PDB entry 6Z7Z | X-ray diffraction, 2.40 A resolution | chains G and H of the 4 polymer chains in the assembly

[Chain G]
Name: Insulin
Source organism: Sus scrofa
Reference sequence: P01315 (INS_PIG); residues 1-21 here correspond to UniProt positions 88-108 (UniProt number = residue number + 87)
Chain sequence (21 residues; numbered 1 to 21; the number before each row is that of its first residue):
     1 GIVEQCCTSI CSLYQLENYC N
Disulfides: Cys-6/Cys-11

[Chain H]
Name: Insulin
Source organism: Sus scrofa
Reference sequence: P01315 (INS_PIG); residues 1-30 here correspond to UniProt positions 25-54 (UniProt number = residue number + 24)
Chain sequence (30 residues; each row starts with the number of its first residue):
     1 FVNQHLCGSH LVEALYLVCG ERGFFYTPKA
Disordered / not traced: 1-2

[How chain G and chain H interact]
Inter-chain disulfides: Cys-7(G)/Cys-7(H), Cys-20(G)/Cys-19(H)
Residue-residue contacts (33):
  Gly-1(G) / Tyr-26(H)
  Ile-2(G) / Leu-11(H)  hydrophobic
  Ile-2(G) / Leu-15(H)  hydrophobic
  Ile-2(G) / Tyr-26(H)  hydrogen bond (backbone-backbone)
  Cys-6(G) / Ser-9(H)  hydrogen bond (backbone-side chain)
  Cys-6(G) / Leu-11(H)
  Cys-7(G) / Cys-7(H)  disulfide
  Cys-7(G) / Gly-8(H)
  Cys-7(G) / Ser-9(H)
  Ser-9(G) / Ser-9(H)
  Leu-13(G) / Val-18(H)  hydrophobic
  Leu-16(G) / Leu-11(H)  hydrophobic
  Leu-16(G) / Ala-14(H)  hydrophobic
  Glu-17(G) / Val-18(H)
  Glu-17(G) / Arg-22(H)  salt bridge
  Asn-18(G) / Pro-28(H)
  Asn-18(G) / Lys-29(H)  hydrogen bond (backbone-backbone)
  Asn-18(G) / Ala-30(H)
  Tyr-19(G) / Phe-24(H)
  Tyr-19(G) / Phe-25(H)  hydrogen bond (backbone-backbone)
  Tyr-19(G) / Tyr-26(H)
  Tyr-19(G) / Thr-27(H)
  Tyr-19(G) / Pro-28(H)
  Cys-20(G) / Val-18(H)
  Cys-20(G) / Cys-19(H)  disulfide
  Cys-20(G) / Arg-22(H)
  Cys-20(G) / Gly-23(H)
  Cys-20(G) / Lys-29(H)  hydrogen bond (backbone-side chain)
  Asn-21(G) / Arg-22(H)  hydrogen bond (side chain-backbone)
  Asn-21(G) / Gly-23(H)  hydrogen bond (backbone-backbone)
  Asn-21(G) / Phe-24(H)  hydrogen bond (side chain-backbone)
  Asn-21(G) / Phe-25(H)
  Asn-21(G) / Lys-29(H)  hydrogen bond (backbone-side chain)
Also at the interface, not in a pair above, chain G (13 interface residues in all): Ile-10

[In short]
13 residues of chain G and 17 residues of chain H are in contact; the contacts include 2 disulfide bonds, 9
hydrogen bonds and 1 salt bridge. Among the polar pairs are Glu-17(G)/Arg-22(H), Cys-6(G)/Ser-9(H) and
Cys-20(G)/Lys-29(H).
Here chain G is Insulin and chain H is Insulin, both from Sus scrofa. Entry 6Z7Z (Porcine insulin in complex
with the analytical antibody OXI-005 Fab) was determined by X-ray diffraction, deposited together with 6Z7W,
6Z7X and 6Z7Y.
